4D9J - chains A and C of the 6 polymer chains in the assembly; structure by X-ray diffraction, 3.92 A resolution.

[Chain A (and C)]
Molecule: Designed 16nm tetrahedral protein cage containing Non-haem bromoperoxidase BPO-A2 and Matrix protein 1
From: Streptomyces aureofaciens
Notes: EC 1.11.1.-; chain C of this document is another copy of the same molecule, construct and numbering; everything in this record applies to it too
UniProtKB: chimeric construct of P29715, P03485: residues 0-277 from P29715 (BPOA2_STRAU) positions 1-278 (UniProt number = residue number + 1); residues 286-447 from P03485 positions 3-164 (UniProt number = residue number - 283)
Amino-acid sequence (456 residues; each row starts with the number of its first residue; numbering starts at 0):
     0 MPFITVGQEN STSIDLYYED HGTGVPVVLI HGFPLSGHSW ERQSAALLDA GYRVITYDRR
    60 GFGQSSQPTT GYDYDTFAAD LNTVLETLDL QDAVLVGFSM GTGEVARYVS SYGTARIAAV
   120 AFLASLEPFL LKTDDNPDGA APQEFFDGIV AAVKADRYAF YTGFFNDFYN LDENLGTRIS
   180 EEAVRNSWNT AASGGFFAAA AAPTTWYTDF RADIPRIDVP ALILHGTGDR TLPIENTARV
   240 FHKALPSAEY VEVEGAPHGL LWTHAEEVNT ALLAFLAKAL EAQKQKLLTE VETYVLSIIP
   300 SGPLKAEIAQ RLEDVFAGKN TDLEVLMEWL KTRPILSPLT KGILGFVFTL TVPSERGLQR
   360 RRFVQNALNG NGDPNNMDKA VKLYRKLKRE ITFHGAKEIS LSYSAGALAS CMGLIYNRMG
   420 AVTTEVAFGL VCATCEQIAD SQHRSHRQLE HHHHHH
Not modelled in the structure: 0, 439-455
Construct notes: conflict Val24 (Gln25 in P29715), Ala118 (Lys119 in P29715); linker (278-285); expression tag (448-455)
Swiss-Prot annotation at these positions:
  - active site: Ser98, Asp228, His257

[How chain A and chain C interact]
Residue-residue contacts (40; chain A residue first):
  Pro1(A) - Thr11(C)
  Pro1(A) - Ser65(C)
  Tyr17(A) - Ser10(C)  hydrogen bond
  Tyr17(A) - Thr11(C)
  Glu18(A) - Gln66(C)
  Asp19(A) - Glu8(C)
  Asp19(A) - Asn9(C)  hydrogen bond
  Asp19(A) - Ser10(C)  hydrogen bond
  Asp19(A) - Thr11(C)
  His20(A) - Glu8(C)  salt bridge
  His20(A) - Asn9(C)
  His20(A) - Gln66(C)  hydrogen bond (side chain-backbone)
  His20(A) - Pro67(C)
  His20(A) - Thr68(C)
  Gly21(A) - Asn9(C)  hydrogen bond (backbone-side chain)
  His37(A) - Gln66(C)  hydrogen bond
  Glu40(A) - Arg156(C)  salt bridge
  Glu40(A) - Tyr157(C)  hydrogen bond
  Glu40(A) - Phe195(C)
  Arg41(A) - Lys153(C)  hydrogen bond (side chain-backbone)
  Arg41(A) - Ala154(C)  hydrogen bond (side chain-backbone)
  Ser43(A) - Phe195(C)
  Leu47(A) - Thr68(C)
  Leu87(A) - Ser10(C)
  Ser179(A) - Asp155(C)  hydrogen bond
  Ser179(A) - Ala158(C)
  Glu181(A) - Tyr157(C)
  Glu181(A) - Ala158(C)
  Glu181(A) - Thr161(C)  hydrogen bond
  Glu181(A) - Trp187(C)
  Ala182(A) - Tyr157(C)
  Arg184(A) - Trp187(C)
  Asn185(A) - Tyr157(C)  hydrogen bond
  Asn185(A) - Trp187(C)
  Asn185(A) - Ala191(C)
  Asn188(A) - Trp187(C)
  Asn188(A) - Asn188(C)
  Trp261(A) - Asp155(C)
  Arg388(A) - Gln7(C)
  Ile390(A) - Asn9(C)
Interface residues without a listed pair, chain A (24 interface residues in all): Thr22, Ala44, Arg52

[Summary]
The interface between chain A and chain C involves 24 residues on one side and 20 on the other, with 12
hydrogen bonds and 2 salt bridges. Polar pairs include His20(A)-Glu8(C), Glu40(A)-Arg156(C) and
Tyr17(A)-Ser10(C). Curated annotation (UniProt) lists 3 active-site residues on chain A.
Chain A and chain C are both Designed 16nm tetrahedral protein cage containing Non-haem bromoperoxidase BPO-A2
and Matrix protein 1 (Streptomyces aureofaciens); the structure, Structure of a 16 nm protein cage designed by
fusing symmetric oligomeric domains, was determined by X-ray diffraction together with 3VDX from the same
study.
